PDB entry 7Q5B | electron microscopy, 3.98 A resolution | chains s and B of the 13 polymer chains in the assembly

== Chain s ==
Molecule: 9-nt DNA strand
Sequence (9 nucleotides; numbered 7 to 15; the number before each row is that of its first residue):
     7 TATTTGTTG

== Chain B ==
Protein: Transposon Ty3-G Gag-Pol polyprotein
From: Saccharomyces cerevisiae S288C
UniProt: Q99315 (YG31B_YEAST); residues -1010 to 536 here correspond to UniProt positions 1-1547 (UniProt number = residue number + 1011)
Sequence (1547 residues; row label = number of the first residue in the row; numbers below 1 keep their minus sign (Met-1010 is residue -1010)):
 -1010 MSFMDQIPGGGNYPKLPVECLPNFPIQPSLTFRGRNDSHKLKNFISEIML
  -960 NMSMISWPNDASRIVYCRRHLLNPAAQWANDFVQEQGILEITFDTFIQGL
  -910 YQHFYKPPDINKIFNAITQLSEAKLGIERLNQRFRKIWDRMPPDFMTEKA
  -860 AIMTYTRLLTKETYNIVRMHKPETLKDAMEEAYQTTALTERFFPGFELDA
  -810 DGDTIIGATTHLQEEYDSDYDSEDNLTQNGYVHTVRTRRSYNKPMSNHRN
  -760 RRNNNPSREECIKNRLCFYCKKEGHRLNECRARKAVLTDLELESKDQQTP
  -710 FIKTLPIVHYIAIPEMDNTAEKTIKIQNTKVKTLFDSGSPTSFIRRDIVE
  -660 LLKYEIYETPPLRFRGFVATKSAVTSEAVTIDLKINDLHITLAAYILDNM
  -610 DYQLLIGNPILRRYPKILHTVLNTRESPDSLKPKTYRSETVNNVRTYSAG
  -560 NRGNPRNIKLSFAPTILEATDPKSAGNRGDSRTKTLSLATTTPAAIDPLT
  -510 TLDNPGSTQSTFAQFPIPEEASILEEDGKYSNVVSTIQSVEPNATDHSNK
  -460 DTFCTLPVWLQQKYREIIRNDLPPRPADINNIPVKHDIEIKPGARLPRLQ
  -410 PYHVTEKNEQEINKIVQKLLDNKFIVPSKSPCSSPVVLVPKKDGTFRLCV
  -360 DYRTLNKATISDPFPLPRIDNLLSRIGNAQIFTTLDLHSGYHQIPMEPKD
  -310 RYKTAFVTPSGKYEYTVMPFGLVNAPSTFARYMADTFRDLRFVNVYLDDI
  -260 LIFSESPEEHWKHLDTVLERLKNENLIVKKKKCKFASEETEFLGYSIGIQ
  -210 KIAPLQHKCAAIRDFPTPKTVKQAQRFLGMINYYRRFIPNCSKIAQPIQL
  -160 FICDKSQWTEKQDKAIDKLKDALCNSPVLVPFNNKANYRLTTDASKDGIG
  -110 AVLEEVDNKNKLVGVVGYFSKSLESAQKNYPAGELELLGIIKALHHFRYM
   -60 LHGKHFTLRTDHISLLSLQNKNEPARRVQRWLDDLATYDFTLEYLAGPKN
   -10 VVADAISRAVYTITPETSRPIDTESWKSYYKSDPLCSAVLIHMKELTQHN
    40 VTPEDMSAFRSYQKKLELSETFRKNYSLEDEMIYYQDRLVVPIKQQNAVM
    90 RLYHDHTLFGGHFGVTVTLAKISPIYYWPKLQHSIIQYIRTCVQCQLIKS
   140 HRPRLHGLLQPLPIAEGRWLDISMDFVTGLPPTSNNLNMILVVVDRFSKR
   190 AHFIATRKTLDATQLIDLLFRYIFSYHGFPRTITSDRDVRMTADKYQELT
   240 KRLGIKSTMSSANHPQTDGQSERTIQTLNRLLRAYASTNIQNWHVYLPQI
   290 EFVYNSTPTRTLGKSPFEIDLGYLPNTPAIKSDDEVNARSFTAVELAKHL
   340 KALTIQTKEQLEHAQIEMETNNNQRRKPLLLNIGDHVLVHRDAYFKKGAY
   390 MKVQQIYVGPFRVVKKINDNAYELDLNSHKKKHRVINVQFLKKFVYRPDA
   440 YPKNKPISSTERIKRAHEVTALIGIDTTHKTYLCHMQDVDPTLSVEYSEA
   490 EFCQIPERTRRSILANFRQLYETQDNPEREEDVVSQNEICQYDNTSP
Unresolved in the structure: -1010 to 16, 385-388, 438-439, 505-536
UniProt features mapped onto this chain:
  - zinc finger: Arg-746 to Ala-729 (CCHC-type)
  - region: His95 to Cys134 (Integrase-type zinc finger-like)
  - active site: Asp-675 (For protease activity)
  - binding site (Mg(2+)): Asp-325, Asp-263, Asp-262, Asp-118, Glu-75, Asp-50, Asp164, Asp225
  - site (Cleavage): Gly-804, Ala-803, His-778, Thr-777, His-702, Tyr-701, Asn-569, Asn-568, Ser-476, Thr-475, Tyr0, Thr1, Ser26, Ala27
  - modified residue: Ser-1009 (N-acetylserine)
Disulfides: Cys131-Cys134

== Interface between chain s and chain B ==
Residue-residue contacts (20):
  DG12(s) with Lys420(B), base contact; Lys421(B), base contact
  DT13(s) with Ala382(B), phosphate contact; Tyr383(B), phosphate contact; Phe384(B), phosphate contact; Lys419(B), sugar contact; Lys421(B), phosphate contact
  DT14(s) with Arg226(B), phosphate contact; Val228(B), base contact; Ala251(B), phosphate contact; Asn252(B), sugar contact; Asp381(B), phosphate contact; Phe384(B), phosphate contact
  DG15(s) with Asp164(B), phosphate contact; Phe165(B), phosphate contact; Asp225(B), sugar contact; Arg226(B), phosphate contact; Asp227(B), sugar contact; Ala251(B), phosphate contact; Asn252(B), hydrogen bond to the phosphate
Also at the interface, not in a pair above, chain B (17 interface residues in all): Lys197, His253

== In short ==
Chain s and chain B form an interface of 4 and 17 residues respectively; the contacts include 1 hydrogen bond.
Its one hydrogen-bonded contact is DG15(s)-Asn252(B). Curated annotation (UniProt) lists active-site residue
Asp-675(B) and 8 Mg2+-binding residues on chain B.
Chain s is a 9-nt DNA strand and chain B is Transposon Ty3-G Gag-Pol polyprotein (Saccharomyces cerevisiae
S288C); the structure, Cryo-EM structure of Ty3 retrotransposon targeting a TFIIIB-bound tRNA gene, was
determined by electron microscopy.
